PDB entry 2YC4 | X-ray diffraction, 2.80 A resolution | chains C and D of the 4 polymer chains in the assembly

== Chain C (and D) ==
Protein: Small rab-related gtpase
From: Chlamydomonas reinhardtii
Notes: chain D of this document is another copy of the same molecule, construct and numbering; everything in this record applies to it too
Reference sequence: A8HN58 (A8HN58_CHLRE); residue numbers follow UniProt; this construct covers 1-204
Amino-acid sequence (208 residues; numbered -3 to 204; the number before each row is that of its first residue; numbers below 1 keep their minus sign (Gly-3 is residue -3)):
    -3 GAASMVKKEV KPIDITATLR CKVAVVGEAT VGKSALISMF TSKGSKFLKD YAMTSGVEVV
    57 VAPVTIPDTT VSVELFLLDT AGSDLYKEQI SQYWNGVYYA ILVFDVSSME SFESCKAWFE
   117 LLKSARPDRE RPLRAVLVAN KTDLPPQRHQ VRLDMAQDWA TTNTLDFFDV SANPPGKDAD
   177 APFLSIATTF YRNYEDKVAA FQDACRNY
Unresolved in the structure: -3 to 6, 39-55, 138-140, 168 (chain D: -3 to 7, 42-56, 77-78, 142-145, 204)
Sequence notes: expression tag (-3 to 0)
Metal / ion sites: Mg2+: Ser103, His145
Reported in the primary citation:
  - mutagenesis - V194R: unchanged binding to Intraflagellar transport protein 25
  - mutagenesis - S30N: abolished binding to GTP
  - mutagenesis - S30N: decreased catalytic activity on GTP
  - mutagenesis - S79Q: increased catalytic activity

== Interface between chain C and chain D ==
Contacting residue pairs - 38 pairs, chain C then chain D:
  Glu24(C) - Glu24(D)
  Glu24(C) - Ala25(D)
  Ala25(C) - Glu24(D)
  Ala25(C) - Glu106(D)
  Thr76(C) - Glu109(D)
  Thr76(C) - Ser110(D)
  Ala77(C) - Glu106(D)
  Ala77(C) - Glu109(D)
  Gly78(C) - Glu109(D)
  Ser79(C) - Glu109(D)
  Tyr82(C) - Lys112(D)
  Tyr82(C) - Ala113(D)
  Tyr82(C) - Glu116(D)
  Tyr82(C) - Trp155(D)  hydrogen bond
  Tyr82(C) - Asn159(D)
  Gln85(C) - Ala113(D)  hydrogen bond (side chain-backbone)
  Gln85(C) - Glu116(D)
  Gln85(C) - Leu117(D)
  Ile86(C) - Glu116(D)
  Glu106(C) - Ala25(D)
  Glu109(C) - Ser79(D)
  Ser110(C) - Thr76(D)
  Lys112(C) - Tyr82(D)
  Ala113(C) - Gln85(D)
  Trp114(C) - Trp114(D)
  Trp114(C) - Leu117(D)  hydrophobic
  Glu116(C) - Tyr82(D)
  Glu116(C) - Gln85(D)
  Leu117(C) - Gln85(D)
  Leu117(C) - Trp114(D)  hydrophobic
  Leu117(C) - Leu117(D)  hydrophobic
  Leu117(C) - Ala121(D)
  Leu118(C) - Leu117(D)  hydrophobic
  Ser120(C) - Ala121(D)
  Ala121(C) - Leu117(D)
  Ala121(C) - Ser120(D)
  Ala121(C) - Ala121(D)  hydrophobic
  Trp155(C) - Tyr82(D)  hydrogen bond
Also at the interface, not in a pair above, chain C (23 interface residues in all): Thr26, Leu81
Also at the interface, not in a pair above, chain D (21 interface residues in all): Thr26, Ile86, Leu118

== Overview ==
The interface between chain C and chain D involves 23 residues on one side and 21 on the other, with 3
hydrogen bonds. Among the polar pairs are Tyr82(C)-Trp155(D) and Gln85(C)-Ala113(D). From the paper: S30N of
chain C abolishes binding to GTP; S30N of chain C reduces catalytic activity on GTP.
Both chains are Small rab-related gtpase (Chlamydomonas reinhardtii). Entry 2YC4 (Intraflagellar Transport
Complex 25-27 from Chlamydomonas) was determined by X-ray diffraction (same publication as 2YC2).
